PDB entry 7M69 | electron microscopy, 3.42 A resolution | chain A

== Chain A ==
Name: Metal resistance protein YCF1
Source organism: Saccharomyces cerevisiae S288C
Notes: EC 7.2.2.2, 7.6.2.3
Reference sequence: P39109 (YCFI_YEAST); residue numbers follow UniProt; this construct covers 1-1515
Sequence (1559 residues; row label = number of the first residue in the row; numbers below 1 keep their minus sign (Ala-22 is residue -22)):
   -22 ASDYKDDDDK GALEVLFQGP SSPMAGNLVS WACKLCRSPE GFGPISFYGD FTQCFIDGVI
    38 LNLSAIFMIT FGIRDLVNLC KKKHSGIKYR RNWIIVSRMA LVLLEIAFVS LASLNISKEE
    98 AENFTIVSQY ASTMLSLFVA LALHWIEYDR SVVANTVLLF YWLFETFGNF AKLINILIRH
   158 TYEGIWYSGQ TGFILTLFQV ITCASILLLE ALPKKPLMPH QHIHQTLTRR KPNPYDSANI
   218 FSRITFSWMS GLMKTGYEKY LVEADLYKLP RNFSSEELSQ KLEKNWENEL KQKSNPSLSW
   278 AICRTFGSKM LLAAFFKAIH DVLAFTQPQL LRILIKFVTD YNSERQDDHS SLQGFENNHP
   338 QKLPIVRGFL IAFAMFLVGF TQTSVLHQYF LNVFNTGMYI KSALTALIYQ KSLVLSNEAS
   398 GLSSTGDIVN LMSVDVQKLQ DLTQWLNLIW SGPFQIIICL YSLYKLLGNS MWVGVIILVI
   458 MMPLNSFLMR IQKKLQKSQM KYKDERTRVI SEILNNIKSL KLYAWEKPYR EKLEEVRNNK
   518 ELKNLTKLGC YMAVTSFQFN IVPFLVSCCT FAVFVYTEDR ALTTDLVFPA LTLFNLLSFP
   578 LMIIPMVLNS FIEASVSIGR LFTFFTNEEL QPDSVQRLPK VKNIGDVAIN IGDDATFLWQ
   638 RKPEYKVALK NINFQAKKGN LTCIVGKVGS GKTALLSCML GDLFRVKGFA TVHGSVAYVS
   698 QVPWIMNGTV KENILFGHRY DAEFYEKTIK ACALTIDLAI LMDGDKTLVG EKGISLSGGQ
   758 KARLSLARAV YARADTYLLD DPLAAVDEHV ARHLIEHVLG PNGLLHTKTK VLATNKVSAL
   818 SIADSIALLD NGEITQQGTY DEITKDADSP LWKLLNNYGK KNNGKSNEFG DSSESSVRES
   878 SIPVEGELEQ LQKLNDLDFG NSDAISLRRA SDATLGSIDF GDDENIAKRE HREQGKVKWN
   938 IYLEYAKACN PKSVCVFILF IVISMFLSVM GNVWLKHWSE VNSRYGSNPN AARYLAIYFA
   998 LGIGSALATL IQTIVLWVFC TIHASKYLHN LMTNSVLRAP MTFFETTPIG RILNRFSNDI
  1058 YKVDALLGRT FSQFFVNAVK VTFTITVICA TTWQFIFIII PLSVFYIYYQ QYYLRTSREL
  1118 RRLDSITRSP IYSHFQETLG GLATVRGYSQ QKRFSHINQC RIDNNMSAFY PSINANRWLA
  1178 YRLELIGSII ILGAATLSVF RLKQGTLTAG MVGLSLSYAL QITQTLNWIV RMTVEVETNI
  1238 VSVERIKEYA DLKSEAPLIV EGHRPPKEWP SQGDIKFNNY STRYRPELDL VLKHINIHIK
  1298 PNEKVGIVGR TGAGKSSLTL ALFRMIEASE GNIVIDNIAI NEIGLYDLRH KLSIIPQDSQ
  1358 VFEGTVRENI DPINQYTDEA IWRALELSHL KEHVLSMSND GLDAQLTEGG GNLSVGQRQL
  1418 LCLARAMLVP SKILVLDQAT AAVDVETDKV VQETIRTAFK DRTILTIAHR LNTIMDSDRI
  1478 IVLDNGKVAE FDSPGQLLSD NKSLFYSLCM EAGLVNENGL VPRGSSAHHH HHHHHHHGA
Not modelled in the structure: -22 to 16, 125-132, 329-340, 852-900, 1259-1267, 1485-1536
Disulfide bonds: Cys946-Cys1017
Modified positions: Ser908 (phosphoserine; SEP); Thr911 (phosphothreonine; TPO); Ser914 (phosphoserine; SEP)
Sequence notes: expression tag (-22 to 0, 1516-1536); engineered mutation Gln1435 (Glu in P39109)
UniProt features mapped onto this chain:
  - binding site (ATP): Gly663 to Thr670, Gly1306 to Ser1313
  - modified residue: Ser251 (Phosphoserine), Ser873 (Phosphoserine), Ser903 (Phosphoserine), Ser908 (Phosphoserine), Thr911 (Phosphothreonine), Ser914 (Phosphoserine)
What the authors report for this chain:
  - post-translational modification sites: Ser908, Thr911, Ser914
  - mutagenesis - R716A (30% loss), S908A (80% loss), T911A (50% loss), E1435Q: decreased catalytic activity
  - mutagenesis - S914A: unchanged catalytic activity
  - mutagenesis - R206A, S908A/T911A: decreased stability
  - mutagenesis - R206E: increased catalytic activity
  - post-translational modification sites: Ser251, Ser903 (citing earlier work)

== In short ==
UniProt lists 16 ATP-binding residues. From the paper: R716A, S908A and T911A, among others, reduce catalytic
activity; modification sites Ser908, Thr911 and Ser914 among others; 8 substitutions were tested in all.
Chain A is Metal resistance protein YCF1 (Saccharomyces cerevisiae S288C); the structure, E1435Q Ycf1 mutant
in inward-facing wide conformation, was determined by electron microscopy, deposited together with 7M68.
